PDB entry 5EE4 | X-ray diffraction, 2.30 A resolution | chains A and C of the 3 polymer chains in the assembly

== Chain A ==
Molecule: HpuA
From: Kingella denitrificans ATCC 33394
Reference sequence: F0EX68 (F0EX68_9NEIS); residues 3-322 here correspond to UniProt positions 21-340 (UniProt number = residue number + 18)
Amino-acid sequence (322 residues; each row starts with the number of its first residue):
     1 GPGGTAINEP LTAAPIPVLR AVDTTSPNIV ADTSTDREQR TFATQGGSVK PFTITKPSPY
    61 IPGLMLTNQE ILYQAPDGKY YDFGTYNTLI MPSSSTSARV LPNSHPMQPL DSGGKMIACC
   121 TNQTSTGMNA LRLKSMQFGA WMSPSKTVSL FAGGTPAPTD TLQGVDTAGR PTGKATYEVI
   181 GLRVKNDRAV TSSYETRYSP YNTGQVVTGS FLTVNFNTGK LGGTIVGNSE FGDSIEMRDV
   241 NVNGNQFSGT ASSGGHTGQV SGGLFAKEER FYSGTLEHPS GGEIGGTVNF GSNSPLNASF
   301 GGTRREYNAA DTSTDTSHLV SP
Not modelled in the structure: 1-14, 197-205, 321-322
Sequence notes: expression tag (1-2); cloning artifact (5)
From the paper describing this entry:
  - conformationally variable residues (loop rearrangement): Thr-124, Tyr-272
  - mutagenesis - T96A, Y201A: unchanged binding to Hb
  - mutagenesis - T124D: decreased binding to Hb

== Chain C ==
Molecule: Hemoglobin subunit alpha
From: Homo sapiens
Reference sequence: P69905 (HBA_HUMAN); residues 1-141 here correspond to UniProt positions 2-142 (UniProt number = residue number + 1)
Amino-acid sequence (141 residues; each row starts with the number of its first residue):
     1 VLSPADKTNV KAAWGKVGAH AGEYGAEALE RMFLSFPTTK TYFPHFDLSH GSAQVKGHGK
    61 KVADALTNAV AHVDDMPNAL SALSDLHAHK LRVDPVNFKL LSHCLLVTLA AHLPAEFTPA
   121 VHASLDKFLA SVSTVLTSKY R
Ion coordination: heme Fe: His-87 (together with oxygen molecule)
Ligand contacts:
  - heme (HEM): Met-32, Thr-39, Tyr-42, Phe-43, Phe-46, His-58, Lys-61, Val-62, Ala-65, Leu-66, Leu-83, Leu-86, His-87, Leu-91, Val-93, Asn-97, Phe-98, Leu-101, Val-132, Leu-136
  - oxygen molecule (OXY): Leu-29, Phe-43, His-58, Val-62, His-87
UniProt features mapped onto this chain:
  - binding site (O2): His-58
  - binding site (heme b): His-87
  - site: Thr-8, Asn-9 (Microbial infection: Cleavage), Lys-11 (Not glycated), Ala-13, Trp-14 (Microbial infection: Cleavage), Tyr-24, Gly-25 (Microbial infection: Cleavage), Leu-29, Glu-30 (Microbial infection: Cleavage), His-45, Phe-46 (Microbial infection: Cleavage), Asp-47, Leu-48 (Microbial infection: Cleavage), Ser-52, Ala-53 (Microbial infection: Cleavage), Val-55, Lys-56 (Microbial infection: Cleavage), Lys-56 (Not glycated), Gly-59, Lys-60 (Microbial infection: Cleavage), Lys-60 (Not glycated), Lys-90 (Not glycated), Leu-91, Arg-92 (Microbial infection: Cleavage), Lys-99 (Not glycated), Leu-106, Val-107 (Microbial infection: Cleavage), Thr-108, Leu-109 (Microbial infection: Cleavage), Val-121, His-122 (Microbial infection: Cleavage), Ser-133, Thr-134 (Microbial infection: Cleavage)
  - modified residue: Ser-3 (Phosphoserine), Lys-7 (N6-succinyllysine), Thr-8 (Phosphothreonine), Lys-11 (N6-succinyllysine), Lys-16 (N6-acetyllysine), Tyr-24 (Phosphotyrosine), Ser-35 (Phosphoserine), Lys-40 (N6-succinyllysine), Ser-49 (Phosphoserine), Ser-102 (Phosphoserine), Thr-108 (Phosphothreonine), Ser-124 (Phosphoserine), Ser-131 (Phosphoserine), Thr-134 (Phosphothreonine), Thr-137 (Phosphothreonine), Ser-138 (Phosphoserine)
  - glycosylation (N-linked (Glc) (glycation) lysine): Lys-7, Lys-16, Lys-40, Lys-61

== How chain A and chain C interact ==
Contacting residue pairs (9):
  Phe-271(A) with His-20(C); Glu-23(C); Tyr-24(C), hydrophobic; His-112(C)
  Tyr-272(A) with Glu-30(C); His-50(C)
  Ser-273(A) with Glu-23(C), hydrogen bond
  Thr-275(A) with Glu-23(C), hydrogen bond
  Glu-277(A) with His-112(C), salt bridge
Also at the interface, not in a pair above, chain A (6 interface residues in all): Leu-276
Also at the interface, not in a pair above, chain C (7 interface residues in all): Glu-27
Interface features reported in the paper:
  - specific contacts: Ser-273(A)/Glu-23(C), Glu-277(A)/His-112(C) (salt bridge)
  - interface residues, chain A: Phe-271(A), Tyr-272(A), Thr-275(A)
  - interface residues, chain C: His-20(C), His-50(C)

== In short ==
6 residues of chain A face 7 of chain C across their interface; the contacts include 2 hydrogen bonds and 1
salt bridge. Among the polar pairs are Glu-277(A)/His-112(C), Ser-273(A)/Glu-23(C) and Thr-275(A)/Glu-23(C).
The authors report a contact between Ser-273(A) and Glu-23(C); a salt bridge between Glu-277(A) and
His-112(C). The paper reports that T124D of chain A reduces binding to Hb; interface residues Phe-271(A),
Tyr-272(A) and His-20(C) among others; 3 substitutions were tested in all.
Chain A is HpuA (Kingella denitrificans ATCC 33394) and chain C is Hemoglobin subunit alpha (Homo sapiens);
the structure, The crystal structure of HpuA from Kingella denitrificans in complex with human haemoglobin,
was determined by X-ray diffraction together with 5EC6 and 5EE2 from the same study.
